PDB entry 4V1A | electron microscopy, 3.40 A resolution | chains b and o of the 23 polymer chains in the assembly

[Chain b]
Protein: Mitoribosomal protein ML38, MRPL38
From: Sus scrofa
UniProtKB: F1RW03 (F1RW03_PIG); residues 1-380 here = UniProt positions 1-380
Amino-acid sequence (380 residues; row label = number of the first residue in the row):
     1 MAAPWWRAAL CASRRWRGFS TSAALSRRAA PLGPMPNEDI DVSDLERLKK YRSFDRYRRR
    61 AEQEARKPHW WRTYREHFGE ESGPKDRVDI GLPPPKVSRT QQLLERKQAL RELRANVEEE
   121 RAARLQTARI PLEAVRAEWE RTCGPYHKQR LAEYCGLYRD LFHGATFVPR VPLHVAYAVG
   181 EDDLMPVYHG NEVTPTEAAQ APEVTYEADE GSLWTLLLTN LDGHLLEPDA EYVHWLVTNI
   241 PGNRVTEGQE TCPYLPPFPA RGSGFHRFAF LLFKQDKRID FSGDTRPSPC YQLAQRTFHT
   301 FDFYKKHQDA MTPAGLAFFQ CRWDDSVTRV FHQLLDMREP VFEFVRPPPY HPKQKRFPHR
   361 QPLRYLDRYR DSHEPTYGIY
Unresolved in the structure: 1-26

[Chain o]
Protein: Mitoribosomal protein ML52, MRPL52
From: Sus scrofa
UniProtKB: F1S9B7 (F1S9B7_PIG); residue numbers follow UniProt; this construct covers 1-124
Amino-acid sequence (124 residues; numbered 1 to 124; the number before each row is that of its first residue):
     1 MAAWGILLST GVRRLHCGTA AQAGSQWRLQ QGFAANPSGY GPLTELPDWS YADGRPAPPM
    61 KGQLRRKAQR EKFARRVVLL SQEMDAGLQA WQLRQQEKLQ EEEGKQKNAL KSKGALLQNP
   121 QPSQ
Unresolved in the structure: 1-22, 117-124

[Interface between chain b and chain o]
Pairs across the interface - 21 pairs, chain b then chain o:
  V88(b) - L110(o)
  D89(b) - S112(o)
  D89(b) - K113(o)  hydrogen bond (backbone-backbone)
  D89(b) - G114(o)
  I90(b) - L110(o)  hydrophobic
  I90(b) - K111(o)
  I90(b) - K113(o)
  G91(b) - K113(o)
  F301(b) - N108(o)
  Y304(b) - L110(o)  hydrophobic
  Y304(b) - K113(o)
  K305(b) - N108(o)  hydrogen bond (side chain-backbone)
  K305(b) - A109(o)
  K305(b) - L110(o)
  Q308(b) - L110(o)
  Q308(b) - K111(o)
  Q308(b) - K113(o)  hydrogen bond (backbone-side chain)
  D309(b) - K111(o)  salt bridge
  D309(b) - K113(o)
  M311(b) - K113(o)  hydrogen bond (backbone-side chain)
  T312(b) - K113(o)  hydrogen bond
Other interface residues (no listed pair), chain b (14 interface residues in all): P93, F162, A310
Other interface residues (no listed pair), chain o (8 interface residues in all): A115

[Overview]
14 residues of chain b face 8 of chain o across their interface; the contacts include 5 hydrogen bonds and 1
salt bridge. Among the polar pairs are D309(b)-K111(o), K305(b)-N108(o) and Q308(b)-K113(o).
Chain b is Mitoribosomal protein ML38, MRPL38 and chain o is Mitoribosomal protein ML52, MRPL52, both from Sus
scrofa; the structure, Structure of the large subunit of the mammalian mitoribosome, part 2 of 2, was
determined by electron microscopy.
